2JKE - chains A and B; structure by X-ray diffraction, 1.70 A resolution.

[Chain A (and B)]
Molecule: Alpha-glucosidase (alpha-glucosidase susb)
Organism: Bacteroides thetaiotaomicron
Notes: EC 3.2.1.20; chain B of this document is another copy of the same molecule, construct and numbering; everything in this record applies to it too
UniProtKB: P71094 (P71094_BACTN); residues 22-738 here = UniProt positions 22-738
Chain sequence (727 residues; numbered 12 to 738; the number before each row is that of its first residue):
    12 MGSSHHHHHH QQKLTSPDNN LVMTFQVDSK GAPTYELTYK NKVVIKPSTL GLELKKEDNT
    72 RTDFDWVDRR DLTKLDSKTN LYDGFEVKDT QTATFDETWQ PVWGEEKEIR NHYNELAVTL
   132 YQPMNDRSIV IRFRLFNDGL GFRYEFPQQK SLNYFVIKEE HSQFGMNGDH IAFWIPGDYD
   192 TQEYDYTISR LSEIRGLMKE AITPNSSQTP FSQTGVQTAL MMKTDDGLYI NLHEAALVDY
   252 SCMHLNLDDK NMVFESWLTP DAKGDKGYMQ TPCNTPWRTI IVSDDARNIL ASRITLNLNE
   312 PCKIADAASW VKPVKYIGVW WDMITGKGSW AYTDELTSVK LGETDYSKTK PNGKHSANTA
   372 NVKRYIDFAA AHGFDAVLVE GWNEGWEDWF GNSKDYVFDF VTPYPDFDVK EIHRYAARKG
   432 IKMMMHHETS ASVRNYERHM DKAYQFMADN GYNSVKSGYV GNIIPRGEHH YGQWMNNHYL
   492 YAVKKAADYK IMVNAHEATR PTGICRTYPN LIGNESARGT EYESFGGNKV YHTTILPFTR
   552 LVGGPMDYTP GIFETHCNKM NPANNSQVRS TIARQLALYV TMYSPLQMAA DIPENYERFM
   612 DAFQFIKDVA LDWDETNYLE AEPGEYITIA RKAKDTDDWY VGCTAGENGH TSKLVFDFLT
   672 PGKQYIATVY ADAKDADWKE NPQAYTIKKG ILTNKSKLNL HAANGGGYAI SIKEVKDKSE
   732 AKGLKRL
Not modelled in the structure: 12-21, 69-86, 727-738
Ion coordination: Ca2+: E194, E508, E526, E532 (together with 1-deoxynojirimycin)
Ligand contacts: 1-deoxynojirimycin (NOJ): W331, I335, W341, E391, W397, W400, H437, E439, K467, V471, H507, E508, E526, E532
What the authors report for this chain:
  - Ca2+ coordination: E194, E508, E526, E532
  - binding site for 1-deoxynojirimycin: W331, E391, E439, K467, H507, E508
  - catalytic residues: E439, E532
  - mutagenesis - E194A (70-fold), E439A (250,000-fold), E526A (40-fold), E532A (80-fold): decreased catalytic activity
  - mutagenesis - E508A: abolished catalytic activity on DNP-Glc

[Chain A / chain B interface]
Pairs across the interface (56; chain A residue first):
  Q159(A) - T348(B)  hydrogen bond
  Q159(A) - S349(B)
  N164(A) - T348(B)  hydrogen bond
  Y165(A) - S349(B)
  Y165(A) - D399(B)  hydrogen bond
  Y165(A) - N403(B)
  Y165(A) - K405(B)  hydrogen bond
  A273(A) - R477(B)
  K274(A) - G478(B)
  Y279(A) - S404(B)
  Y279(A) - R477(B)
  Q281(A) - S349(B)  hydrogen bond
  Q281(A) - V350(B)  hydrogen bond (side chain-backbone)
  Q281(A) - K351(B)  hydrogen bond (backbone-side chain)
  Q281(A) - D399(B)
  Q281(A) - K405(B)
  T282(A) - S349(B)
  T282(A) - K351(B)
  P283(A) - K351(B)  hydrogen bond (backbone-side chain)
  T348(A) - Q159(B)  hydrogen bond
  T348(A) - N164(B)  hydrogen bond
  S349(A) - Q159(B)
  S349(A) - Y165(B)
  S349(A) - Q281(B)  hydrogen bond
  S349(A) - T282(B)
  V350(A) - Q281(B)
  K351(A) - Q281(B)  hydrogen bond (side chain-backbone)
  K351(A) - T282(B)
  K351(A) - P283(B)  hydrogen bond (side chain-backbone)
  D399(A) - Y165(B)  hydrogen bond
  D399(A) - Q281(B)
  N403(A) - Y165(B)
  S404(A) - Y279(B)
  K405(A) - Y165(B)
  K405(A) - Q281(B)
  R445(A) - E448(B)
  R445(A) - W485(B)  hydrogen bond (side chain-backbone)
  R445(A) - N488(B)
  E448(A) - R445(B)
  E448(A) - R449(B)  salt bridge
  R449(A) - E448(B)  salt bridge
  R449(A) - N488(B)  hydrogen bond
  R449(A) - H489(B)
  R449(A) - Y492(B)
  I475(A) - W485(B)  hydrophobic
  P476(A) - W485(B)  hydrophobic
  R477(A) - A273(B)
  R477(A) - Y279(B)
  G478(A) - K274(B)
  W485(A) - R445(B)  hydrogen bond (backbone-side chain)
  W485(A) - I475(B)  hydrophobic
  W485(A) - P476(B)  hydrophobic
  N488(A) - R445(B)
  N488(A) - R449(B)  hydrogen bond
  H489(A) - R449(B)
  Y492(A) - R449(B)
Other interface residues (no listed pair), chain A (30 interface residues in all): D406, K453
Other interface residues (no listed pair), chain B (32 interface residues in all): Q160, D406, D452, K496

[In short]
Chain A and chain B form an interface of 30 and 32 residues respectively, with 18 hydrogen bonds and 2 salt
bridges. Polar contacts include E448(A)-R449(B), Q159(A)-T348(B) and N164(A)-T348(B). From the paper:
catalytic residues E439(A) and E532(A); E194A, E439A and E526A of chain A, among others, reduce catalytic
activity; 5 substitutions were tested in all.
Chain A and chain B are both Alpha-glucosidase (alpha-glucosidase susb) (Bacteroides thetaiotaomicron); the
structure, Structure of a family 97 alpha-glucosidase from Bacteroides thetaiotaomicron in complex with
deoxynojirimycin, was determined by X-ray diffraction (same publication as 2JKA and 2JKP).
